PDB entry 8UCJ | electron microscopy, 3.20 A resolution | chains a and b of the 12 polymer chains in the assembly

[Chain a]
Protein: Cytochrome c oxidase subunit 1
From: Komagataella pastoris
UniProtKB: F2R0K8 (F2R0K8_KOMPC); residue numbers follow UniProt; this construct covers 1-535
Amino-acid sequence (535 residues; row label = number of the first residue in the row):
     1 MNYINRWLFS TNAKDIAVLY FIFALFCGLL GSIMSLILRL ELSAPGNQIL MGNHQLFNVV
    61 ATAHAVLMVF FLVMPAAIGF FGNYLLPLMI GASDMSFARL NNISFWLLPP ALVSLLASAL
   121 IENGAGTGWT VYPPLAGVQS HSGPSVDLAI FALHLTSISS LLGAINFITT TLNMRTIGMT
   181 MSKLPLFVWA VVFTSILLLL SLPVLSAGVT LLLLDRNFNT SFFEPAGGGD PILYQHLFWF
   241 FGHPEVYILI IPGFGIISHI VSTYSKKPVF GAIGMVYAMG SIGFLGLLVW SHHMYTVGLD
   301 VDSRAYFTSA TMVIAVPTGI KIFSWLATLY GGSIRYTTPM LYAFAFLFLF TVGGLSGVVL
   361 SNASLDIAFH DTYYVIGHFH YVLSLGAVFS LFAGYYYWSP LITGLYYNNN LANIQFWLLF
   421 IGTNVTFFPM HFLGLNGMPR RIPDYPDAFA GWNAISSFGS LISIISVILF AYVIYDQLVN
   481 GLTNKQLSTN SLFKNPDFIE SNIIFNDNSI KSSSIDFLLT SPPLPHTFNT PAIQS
Differences from the reference sequence: conflict Ile4 (Met in F2R0K8), Ile16 (Met in F2R0K8), Ile22 (Met in F2R0K8), 34 further conflict positions vs the reference (F2R0K8) not listed
Bound ions: Cu ion: His243, His292, His293; heme a Fe near His380 (its only coordinating residue here)
Residues lining bound ligands:
  - heme a (HEA), molecule 1: Phe21, Leu25, Gly28, Ser32, Ser35, Leu38, Arg39, Phe57, Ala61, His64, Ala65, Met68, Val69, Leu72, Trp129, Tyr373, Ile376, Phe379, His380, Leu383, Ser384, Val388, Leu391, Phe392, Leu419, Thr426, Phe427, Met430, Arg440, Arg441, Ser460, Ser463, Val467, Phe470
  - heme a (HEA), molecule 2: Trp129, Trp239, His243, Val246, Tyr247, His292, His293, Thr311, Ala315, Thr318, Gly319, Phe323, Phe350, Gly354, Leu355, Gly357, Val358, Leu360, Ser361, Asp366, His370, Val375, His378, Phe379, Val382, Leu383, Arg440
  - 1,2-diacyl-sn-glycero-3-phoshocholine (PCF): Thr210, Leu211, Phe218
  - phosphatidylethanolamine (PTY), molecule 1: Ser96, Phe97, Ala98, Arg99, Leu100, Ile103, Leu162
  - phosphatidylethanolamine (PTY), molecule 2: Phe270, Phe323, Ala327, Tyr330
  - phosphatidylethanolamine (PTY), molecule 3: Tyr336, Leu341, Phe344, Ala345, Trp417

[Chain b]
Protein: Cytochrome c oxidase subunit 2
From: Komagataella pastoris
Amino-acid sequence (236 residues; each row starts with the number of its first residue):
    14 DVPTPWGIFF QDSATPNMEG IIELHNNIMF YLVLILTFVS YILYTIIYNY SNATIVHKYM
    74 NHGQLIEIVW TTLPAVILLI IAFPSFILLY LCDEVISPAM TIKAIGLQWY WKYEYSDFIN
   134 DDGEIVEFES YVIPEELLED GQLRLLDVDA SVVVPVDTHI RFIVSSADVI HDFCVPALGV
   194 KVDASPGRLN QTSALIQREG VYYGQCSELC GVMHSAMPIK IEAVSLYEFI NWLDEQ
Bound ions: dinuclear copper ion: Cys219, Cys223, Met230
Residues lining bound ligands:
  - heme a (HEA): Leu45, Ile48, Pro87, Ile90, Leu91
  - phosphatidylethanolamine (PTY): Phe51, Ile55, Tyr72, Met73, Gly76, Leu78, Ile79, Trp83

[Chain a / chain b interface]
Residue-residue contacts (112; chain a residue first):
  Pro45(a) - Arg157(b)
  His54(a) - Val225(b)
  His54(a) - Met226(b)
  Gln55(a) - Val225(b)
  Asn58(a) - Gly224(b)
  Tyr132(a) - Glu221(b)
  Pro134(a) - Val182(b)
  Pro134(a) - Ile183(b)  hydrophobic
  Leu135(a) - Leu222(b)
  Leu135(a) - Cys223(b)
  Pro225(a) - Pro199(b)  hydrophobic
  Ile232(a) - Arg201(b)
  Lys266(a) - Val69(b)
  Lys267(a) - His70(b)  hydrogen bond (side chain-backbone)
  Lys267(a) - Lys71(b)
  Lys267(a) - Met73(b)  hydrogen bond (side chain-backbone)
  Lys267(a) - Asn74(b)  hydrogen bond
  Pro268(a) - Asn74(b)
  Phe270(a) - Met73(b)
  Phe270(a) - Asn74(b)
  Phe270(a) - His75(b)
  Phe270(a) - Gly76(b)
  Phe270(a) - Trp83(b)  hydrophobic
  Gly271(a) - Asn74(b)
  Thr296(a) - Lys194(b)
  Thr296(a) - Val195(b)
  Thr296(a) - Asp196(b)  hydrogen bond (backbone-backbone)
  Val297(a) - Asp196(b)
  Val297(a) - Arg201(b)  hydrogen bond (backbone-side chain)
  Val297(a) - Asn203(b)  hydrogen bond (backbone-side chain)
  Gly298(a) - Arg201(b)  hydrogen bond (backbone-side chain)
  Val301(a) - Tyr103(b)  hydrophobic
  Asp302(a) - Tyr103(b)  hydrogen bond
  Ala305(a) - Phe99(b)
  Thr308(a) - Phe99(b)
  Ser309(a) - Phe99(b)
  Met312(a) - Leu91(b)
  Val316(a) - Leu91(b)  hydrophobic
  Ile320(a) - Trp83(b)
  Phe323(a) - Trp83(b)  hydrophobic
  Leu326(a) - Ile55(b)  hydrophobic
  Leu326(a) - Leu56(b)  hydrophobic
  Leu326(a) - Ile59(b)
  Leu329(a) - Ile59(b)
  Tyr330(a) - Tyr63(b)
  Gly331(a) - Tyr63(b)
  Gly331(a) - Ile68(b)
  Gly332(a) - Tyr63(b)
  Ser333(a) - Ala66(b)  hydrogen bond (side chain-backbone)
  Ser333(a) - Val69(b)
  Ile334(a) - Ile59(b)  hydrophobic
  Ile334(a) - Tyr63(b)
  Ile334(a) - Ser64(b)
  Ile334(a) - Asn65(b)  hydrogen bond (backbone-backbone)
  Arg335(a) - Asn65(b)
  Tyr336(a) - Ile60(b)
  Tyr336(a) - Ser64(b)
  Phe344(a) - Ile60(b)  hydrophobic
  Phe348(a) - Ser53(b)
  Thr351(a) - Leu49(b)
  Val352(a) - Leu49(b)  hydrophobic
  Leu355(a) - Leu45(b)
  Leu355(a) - Leu49(b)  hydrophobic
  Val359(a) - His38(b)
  Val359(a) - Leu45(b)  hydrophobic
  Asn362(a) - Ile41(b)
  Asn362(a) - Ser98(b)  hydrogen bond
  Ala363(a) - Leu102(b)  hydrophobic
  Ser364(a) - Ile34(b)
  Ser364(a) - Ser98(b)
  Ser364(a) - Leu101(b)
  Ser364(a) - Leu102(b)
  Leu365(a) - Ile34(b)
  Leu365(a) - His38(b)
  Leu365(a) - Ile41(b)  hydrophobic
  Ile367(a) - Gly192(b)
  Ile367(a) - Lys194(b)
  Phe369(a) - Phe23(b)  hydrophobic
  His370(a) - Lys194(b)  hydrogen bond (backbone-side chain)
  Asp371(a) - Ser220(b)
  Asp371(a) - Glu221(b)
  Phe432(a) - Gly20(b)
  Phe432(a) - Ile21(b)
  Leu435(a) - Ile21(b)
  Leu435(a) - Phe22(b)
  Leu435(a) - Phe23(b)
  Asn436(a) - Pro16(b)
  Asn436(a) - Thr17(b)  hydrogen bond (side chain-backbone)
  Asn436(a) - Gly20(b)
  Asn436(a) - Phe22(b)
  Asn436(a) - Gln24(b)  hydrogen bond (backbone-side chain)
  Pro439(a) - Gln218(b)
  Pro439(a) - Cys219(b)
  Arg440(a) - His227(b)
  Arg441(a) - Leu222(b)
  Arg441(a) - His227(b)
  Ile442(a) - His227(b)
  Asp444(a) - Arg157(b)  salt bridge
  Asp444(a) - Leu158(b)
  Asp444(a) - Ser228(b)
  Tyr445(a) - Arg157(b)  hydrogen bond (backbone-side chain)
  Pro446(a) - Leu159(b)  hydrophobic
  Asp447(a) - Arg157(b)  salt bridge
  Ala448(a) - Pro16(b)  hydrophobic
  Ala448(a) - Thr17(b)
  Ala448(a) - Pro18(b)
  Phe449(a) - Pro16(b)  hydrophobic
  Gly451(a) - Trp19(b)
  Trp452(a) - Trp19(b)
  Trp452(a) - Gly20(b)  hydrogen bond (side chain-backbone)
  Trp452(a) - Ile21(b)  hydrophobic
  Phe498(a) - Thr67(b)
Interface residues without a listed pair, chain a (75 interface residues in all): Gly46, Gly126, Pro231, Gln235, Arg304, Ser324, Ala368, Tyr374, Pro443, Ile455
Interface residues without a listed pair, chain b (72 interface residues in all): Leu37, Met42, Val52, Ile79, Glu80, Thr84, Ile94, Ala95, Asp185, Gly200

[Summary]
The interface between chain a and chain b involves 75 residues on one side and 72 on the other, with 16
hydrogen bonds and 2 salt bridges. Polar contacts include Asp444(a)-Arg157(b), Asp447(a)-Arg157(b) and
Lys267(a)-His70(b).
Here chain a is Cytochrome c oxidase subunit 1 and chain b is Cytochrome c oxidase subunit 2, both from
Komagataella pastoris. Entry 8UCJ (CryoEM structure of Komagataella pastoris Cytochrome c oxidase (11
subunits) in complex with human VMAT2) was determined by electron microscopy.
